5ISZ - chains A and B of the 5 polymer chains in the assembly; structure by X-ray diffraction, 2.06 A resolution.

Chain A:
Name: HLA class I histocompatibility antigen, A-2 alpha chain
Organism: Homo sapiens
UniProt: P01892 (1A02_HUMAN); residues 1-275 here correspond to UniProt positions 25-299 (UniProt number = residue number + 24)
Sequence (275 residues; each row starts with the number of its first residue):
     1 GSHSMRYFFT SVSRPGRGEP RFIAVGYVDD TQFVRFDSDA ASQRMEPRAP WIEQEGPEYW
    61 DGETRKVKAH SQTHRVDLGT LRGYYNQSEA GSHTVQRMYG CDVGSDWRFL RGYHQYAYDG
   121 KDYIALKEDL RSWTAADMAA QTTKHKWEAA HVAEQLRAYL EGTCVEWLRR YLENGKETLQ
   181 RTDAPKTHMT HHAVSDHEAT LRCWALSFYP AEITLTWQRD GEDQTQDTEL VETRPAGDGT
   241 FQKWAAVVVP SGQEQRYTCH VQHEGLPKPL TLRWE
Disulfides: C101-C164, C203-C259
From the paper describing this entry:
  - conformationally variable residues (side-chain flip): R65, Q155

Chain B:
Name: Beta-2-microglobulin
Organism: Homo sapiens
UniProt: P61769 (B2MG_HUMAN); residues 2-99 here correspond to UniProt positions 22-119 (UniProt number = residue number + 20)
Sequence (98 residues; row label = number of the first residue in the row):
     2 QRTPKIQVYS RHPAENGKSN FLNCYVSGFH PSDIEVDLLK NGERIEKVEH SDLSFSKDWS
    62 FYLLYYTEFT PTEKDEYACR VNHVTLSQPK IVKWDRDM
Curated features (UniProtKB/Swiss-Prot):
  - modified residue: Q2 (Pyrrolidone carboxylic acid)
  - glycosylation (N-linked (Glc) (glycation) lysine): K19, K41, K48, K58, K91, K94
Disulfides: C25-C80

How chain A and chain B interact:
Pairs across the interface (50):
  F8(A) with S55(B); F56(B), hydrophobic
  F9(A) with F56(B)
  T10(A) with L54(B); F56(B); F62(B)
  V12(A) with S33(B)
  I23(A) with L54(B)
  V25(A) with D53(B); L54(B); S55(B)
  Y27(A) with S55(B); Y63(B), hydrogen bond
  Q32(A) with D53(B), hydrogen bond
  R35(A) with D53(B), salt bridge
  R48(A) with D53(B), salt bridge
  Q96(A) with H31(B), hydrogen bond; F56(B); W60(B), hydrogen bond (side chain-backbone); F62(B)
  R97(A) with F56(B)
  Q115(A) with W60(B)
  Y116(A) with W60(B)
  A117(A) with W60(B), hydrophobic
  D119(A) with H31(B)
  G120(A) with R3(B), hydrogen bond (backbone-side chain); H31(B), hydrogen bond (backbone-side chain)
  D122(A) with W60(B), hydrogen bond
  T190(A) with M99(B), hydrogen bond (side chain-backbone)
  H192(A) with D98(B), hydrogen bond (side chain-backbone); M99(B)
  R202(A) with M99(B), hydrogen bond (side chain-backbone)
  W204(A) with M99(B), hydrogen bond (side chain-backbone)
  V231(A) with Q8(B)
  E232(A) with Q8(B), hydrogen bond (backbone-side chain)
  T233(A) with Y26(B)
  R234(A) with Q8(B), hydrogen bond; Y10(B); Y26(B)
  P235(A) with Y10(B), hydrogen bond (backbone-side chain); N24(B); Y26(B)
  A236(A) with R12(B), hydrogen bond (backbone-side chain); N24(B), hydrogen bond (backbone-side chain)
  G237(A) with R12(B), hydrogen bond (backbone-side chain)
  D238(A) with H13(B)
  Q242(A) with Y10(B); S11(B); R12(B), hydrogen bond (side chain-backbone)
  W244(A) with M99(B)
Other interface residues (no listed pair), chain A (34 interface residues in all): T94, M98
Other interface residues (no listed pair), chain B (22 interface residues in all): S28, D59, L65

Summary:
34 residues of chain A face 22 of chain B across their interface, with 18 hydrogen bonds and 2 salt bridges.
Polar pairs include R35(A)-D53(B), R48(A)-D53(B) and Y27(A)-Y63(B). From the paper: conformational variability
at R65(A) and Q155(A).
Here chain A is HLA class I histocompatibility antigen, A-2 alpha chain and chain B is Beta-2-microglobulin,
both from Homo sapiens. Entry 5ISZ (Crystal structure of LS01-TCR/M1-HLA-A*02 complex) was determined by X-ray
diffraction, deposited together with 5JHD.
